Entry 4J8W (X-ray diffraction, 2.41 A resolution); this record covers chains A and I of the 10 polymer chains in the assembly.

# Chain A
Protein: Histone H3.2
Organism: Xenopus laevis
UniProt: P84233 (H32_XENLA); residues 1-135 here correspond to UniProt positions 2-136 (UniProt number = residue number + 1)
Chain sequence (135 residues; numbered 1 to 135; the number before each row is that of its first residue):
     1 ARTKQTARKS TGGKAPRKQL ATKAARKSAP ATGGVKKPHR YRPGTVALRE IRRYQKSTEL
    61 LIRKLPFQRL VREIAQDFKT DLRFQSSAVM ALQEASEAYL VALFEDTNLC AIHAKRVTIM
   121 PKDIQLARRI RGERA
Unresolved in the structure: 1-37, 135
Sequence notes: conflict Ala102 (Gly103 in P84233)
Curated features (UniProtKB/Swiss-Prot):
  - modified residue: Arg2 (Asymmetric dimethylarginine), Thr3 (Phosphothreonine), Lys4 (Allysine), Gln5 (5-glutamyl dopamine), Thr6 (Phosphothreonine), Arg8 (Citrulline), Lys9 (N6,N6,N6-trimethyllysine), Ser10 (ADP-ribosylserine), Thr11 (Phosphothreonine), Lys14 (N6-(2-hydroxyisobutyryl)lysine), Arg17 (Asymmetric dimethylarginine), Lys18 (N6-(2-hydroxyisobutyryl)lysine), Lys23 (N6-(2-hydroxyisobutyryl)lysine), Arg26 (Citrulline), Lys27 (N6,N6,N6-trimethyllysine), Ser28 (ADP-ribosylserine), Lys36 (N6,N6,N6-trimethyllysine), Lys37 (N6-methyllysine), Tyr41 (Phosphotyrosine), Lys56 (N6,N6,N6-trimethyllysine) and 8 more in UniProt
  - lipidation: Cys110 (S-palmitoyl cysteine)

# Chain I
Molecule: 145-nt DNA strand
Sequence (145 nucleotides; each row starts with the number of its first residue; numbers below 1 keep their minus sign (DA-72 is residue -72)):
   -72 ATCAATATCC ACCTGCAGAT ACTACCAAAA GTGTATTTGG AAACTGCTCC ATCAAAAGGC
   -12 ATGTTCAGCT GAATCAGCTG AACATGCCTT TTGATGGAGC AGTTTCCAAA TACACTTTTG
    48 GTAGTATCTG CAGGTGGATA TTGAT

# How chain A and chain I interact
Pairs across the interface (26):
  Arg40(A) - DT-8(I)  base contact
  Arg40(A) - DG70(I)  sugar contact
  Arg40(A) - DA71(I)  phosphate contact
  Tyr41(A) - DT69(I)  phosphate contact
  Tyr41(A) - DG70(I)  phosphate contact
  Arg42(A) - DG-5(I)  salt bridge to the phosphate
  Arg42(A) - DG70(I)  hydrogen bond to the phosphate
  Pro43(A) - DA-6(I)  phosphate contact
  Thr45(A) - DG70(I)  hydrogen bond to the phosphate
  Arg63(A) - DG-14(I)  hydrogen bond to the phosphate
  Arg63(A) - DC-13(I)  salt bridge to the phosphate
  Arg72(A) - DA-22(I)  salt bridge to the phosphate
  Arg83(A) - DC-23(I)  phosphate contact
  Arg83(A) - DA-22(I)  phosphate contact
  Phe84(A) - DC-23(I)  sugar contact
  Phe84(A) - DA-22(I)  hydrogen bond to the phosphate
  Gln85(A) - DC-23(I)  phosphate contact
  Ser86(A) - DC-23(I)  hydrogen bond to the phosphate
  Arg116(A) - DT-3(I)  phosphate contact
  Arg116(A) - DG-2(I)  phosphate contact
  Val117(A) - DC-4(I)  phosphate contact
  Val117(A) - DT-3(I)  hydrogen bond to the phosphate
  Thr118(A) - DC-4(I)  hydrogen bond to the phosphate
  Thr118(A) - DT-3(I)  hydrogen bond to the phosphate
  Met120(A) - DT-3(I)  phosphate contact
  Met120(A) - DG-2(I)  phosphate contact
Interface residues without a listed pair, chain A (17 interface residues in all): His39, Lys115

# Overview
The interface between chain A and chain I involves 17 residues on one side and 13 on the other, with 8
hydrogen bonds and 3 salt bridges. Polar contacts include Arg42(A)-DG70(I), Thr45(A)-DG70(I) and
Arg63(A)-DG-14(I).
Here chain A is Histone H3.2 (Xenopus laevis) and chain I is a 145-nt DNA strand. Entry 4J8W (X-ray structure
of NCP145 with chlorido(eta-6-p-cymene)(N-fluorophenyl-2-pyridinecarbothioamide)osmium(II)) was determined by
X-ray diffraction, deposited together with 4J8V, 4J8X and 4J8U.
